Entry 3ZQM (X-ray diffraction, 1.85 A resolution); this record covers chains E and F of the 10 polymer chains in the assembly.

Chain E (and F):
Molecule: Terminase small subunit
From: Bacillus phage SF6
Notes: fragment: oligomerization core domain, residues 53-120; chain F of this document is another copy of the same molecule, construct and numbering; everything in this record applies to it too
UniProtKB: Q1EJR8 (Q1EJR8_BPSF6); numbering as in UniProt (aligned over 53-120)
Amino-acid sequence (72 residues; row label = number of the first residue in the row):
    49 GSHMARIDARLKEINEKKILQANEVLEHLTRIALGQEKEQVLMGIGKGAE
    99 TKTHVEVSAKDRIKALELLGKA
Unresolved in the structure: 49-63 (chain F: 49-64)
Sequence notes: expression tag (49-52)
Modified residues: Mse52 (selenomethionine); Mse91 (selenomethionine; parent Met)
What the authors report for this chain:
  - self-association interface (contacts with another copy of this molecule); pairs are residue here / residue on that copy: K112-E115 (salt bridge)

How chain E and chain F interact:
Contacting residue pairs - 46 pairs, chain E then chain F:
  N71(E) with I67(F)
  L74(E) with I67(F), hydrophobic
  E75(E) with K65(F); K66(F); I67(F)
  T78(E) with K66(F); I67(F); L68(F), hydrogen bond (side chain-backbone)
  L82(E) with L68(F), hydrophobic; H76(F)
  L90(E) with L90(F)
  Mse91(E) with L90(F), hydrophobic; E98(F)
  G92(E) with G96(F); A97(F); E98(F), hydrogen bond (backbone-side chain)
  I93(E) with G96(F); A97(F)
  G94(E) with K95(F); G96(F); A97(F)
  K95(E) with K95(F), hydrogen bond (backbone-backbone)
  T101(E) with K100(F), hydrogen bond
  H102(E) with K100(F), hydrogen bond (backbone-side chain)
  V103(E) with Q88(F)
  E104(E) with Q88(F), hydrogen bond (backbone-side chain); H102(F), salt bridge
  S106(E) with E87(F)
  A107(E) with E87(F), hydrogen bond (backbone-side chain); V105(F), hydrophobic; D109(F)
  K108(E) with D109(F)
  R110(E) with E85(F), salt bridge; K86(F), hydrogen bond (side chain-backbone)
  I111(E) with I80(F), hydrophobic; D109(F); K112(F); L116(F), hydrophobic
  L114(E) with L68(F), hydrophobic; V73(F); H76(F); L77(F), hydrophobic; I80(F), hydrophobic
  E115(E) with K112(F), salt bridge; L116(F)
  L117(E) with V73(F), hydrophobic
Also at the interface, not in a pair above, chain E (26 interface residues in all): A81, V89, G118
Also at the interface, not in a pair above, chain F (24 interface residues in all): T99

Summary:
26 residues of chain E and 24 residues of chain F are in contact; the contacts include 8 hydrogen bonds and 3
salt bridges. Polar pairs include E104(E)-H102(F), R110(E)-E85(F) and E115(E)-K112(F). From the paper: a
self-association interface involving K112(E).
Chain E and chain F are both Terminase small subunit (Bacillus phage SF6); the structure, Crystal structure of
the small terminase oligomerization core domain from a SPP1-like bacteriophage (crystal form 1), was
determined by X-ray diffraction together with 3ZQN, 3ZQO, 3ZQP and 3ZQQ from the same study.
